4MHO - chain A; structure by X-ray diffraction, 2.00 A resolution.

Chain A:
Name: Glycogen phosphorylase, muscle form
Source organism: Oryctolagus cuniculus
Notes: EC 2.4.1.1
Reference sequence: P00489 (PYGM_RABIT); residues 12-836 here correspond to UniProt positions 13-837 (UniProt number = residue number + 1)
Chain sequence (825 residues; each row starts with the number of its first residue):
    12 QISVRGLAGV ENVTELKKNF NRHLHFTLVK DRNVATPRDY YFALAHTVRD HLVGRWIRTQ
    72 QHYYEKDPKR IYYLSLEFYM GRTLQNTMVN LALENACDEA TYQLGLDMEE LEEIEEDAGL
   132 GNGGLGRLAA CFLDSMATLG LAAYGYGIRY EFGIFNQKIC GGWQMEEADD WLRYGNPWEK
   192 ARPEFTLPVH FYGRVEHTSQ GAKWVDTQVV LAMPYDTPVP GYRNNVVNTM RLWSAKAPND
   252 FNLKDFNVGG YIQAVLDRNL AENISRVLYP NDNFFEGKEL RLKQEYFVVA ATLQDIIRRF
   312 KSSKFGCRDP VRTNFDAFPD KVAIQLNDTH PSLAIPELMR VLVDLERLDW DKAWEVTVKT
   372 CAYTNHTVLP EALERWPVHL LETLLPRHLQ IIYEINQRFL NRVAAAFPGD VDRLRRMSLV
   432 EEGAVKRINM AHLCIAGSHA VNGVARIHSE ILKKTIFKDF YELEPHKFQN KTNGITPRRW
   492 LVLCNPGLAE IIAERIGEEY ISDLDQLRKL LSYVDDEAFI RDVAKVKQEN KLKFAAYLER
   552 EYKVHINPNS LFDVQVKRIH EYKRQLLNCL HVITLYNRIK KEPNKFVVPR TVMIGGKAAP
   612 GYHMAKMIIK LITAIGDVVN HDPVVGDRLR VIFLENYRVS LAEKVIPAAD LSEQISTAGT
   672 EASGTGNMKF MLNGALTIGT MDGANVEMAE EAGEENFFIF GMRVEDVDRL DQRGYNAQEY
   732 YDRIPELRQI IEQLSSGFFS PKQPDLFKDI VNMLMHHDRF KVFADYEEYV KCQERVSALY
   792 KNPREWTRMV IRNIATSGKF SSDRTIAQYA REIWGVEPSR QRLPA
Not modelled in the structure: 252-260, 315-323
Modified / non-standard residues: Lys680 ((2S)-2-amino-6-[[3-hydroxy-2-methyl-5-(phosphonooxymethyl)pyridin-4-yl]methylideneamino]hexanoic acid; LLP)
Ligand contacts: 26M (N-[(biphenyl-4-yloxy)acetyl]-beta-D-glucopyranosylamine): Glu88, Asn133, Gly134, Gly135, Leu136, Leu139, Tyr280, Asn282, Asp283, Phe286, Arg292, His341, His377, Glu385, Val455, Asn484, Tyr573, Glu672, Ala673, Ser674, Gly675, Thr676
Curated features (UniProtKB/Swiss-Prot):
  - binding site (AMP): Asp42, Tyr75, Arg309 to Cys318
  - site: Cys108 (Involved in the association of subunits), Cys142 (Involved in the association of subunits), Tyr155 (Can be labeled by an AMP analog)
  - modified residue: Ser14 (Phosphoserine), Tyr203 (Phosphotyrosine), Tyr226 (Phosphotyrosine), Ser429 (Phosphoserine), Tyr472 (Phosphotyrosine), Ser513 (Phosphoserine), Lys680 (N6-(pyridoxal phosphate)lysine), Ser746 (Phosphoserine), Ser747 (Phosphoserine)
From the paper describing this entry:
  - binding site for 26M: Glu88, Asn133, Leu136, Tyr280, Asn282, Asp283, Phe286, Arg292, His341, His377, Glu385, Asn484, Tyr573, Glu672, Ala673, Ser674, Gly675
  - conformationally variable residues (loop rearrangement, side-chain flip): Tyr280 to Gly288

Overview:
Chain A binds compound 26M. Curated annotation (UniProt) lists 12 AMP-binding residues. From the paper: a
binding site for 26M at Glu88, Asn133 and Leu136 among others; conformational variability at Tyr280.
Chain A is Glycogen phosphorylase, muscle form (Oryctolagus cuniculus); the structure, Crystal structure of
Gpb in complex with S3, SUGAR (N-[(BIPHENYL-4-YLOXY)ACETYL]-BETA-D-GLUCOPYRANOSYLAMINE), was determined by
X-ray diffraction (same publication as 4MHS, 4MI3, 4MI6, 4MI9 and 4MIC).
